PDB entry 4QIK | X-ray diffraction, 1.90 A resolution | chains A and C of the 3 polymer chains in the assembly

Chain A:
Name: Roquin-1
Organism: Homo sapiens
Notes: fragment: ROQ domain
UniProtKB: Q5TC82 (RC3H1_HUMAN); residue numbers follow UniProt; this construct covers 88-407
Amino-acid sequence (330 residues; each row starts with the number of its first residue):
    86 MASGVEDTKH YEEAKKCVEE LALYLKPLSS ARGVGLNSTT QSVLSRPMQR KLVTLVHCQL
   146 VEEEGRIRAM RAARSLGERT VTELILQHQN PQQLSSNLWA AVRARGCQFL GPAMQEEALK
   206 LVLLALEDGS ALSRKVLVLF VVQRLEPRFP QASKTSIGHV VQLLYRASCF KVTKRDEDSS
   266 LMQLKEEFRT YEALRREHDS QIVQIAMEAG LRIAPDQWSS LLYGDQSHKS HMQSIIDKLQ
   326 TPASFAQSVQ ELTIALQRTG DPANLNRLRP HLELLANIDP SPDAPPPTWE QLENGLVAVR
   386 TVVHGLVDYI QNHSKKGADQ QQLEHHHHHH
Not modelled in the structure: 86-88, 257-264, 399-415
Construct notes: expression tag (86-87, 408-415)
Modified / non-standard residues: Mse-86 (selenomethionine); Mse-133, Mse-155, Mse-199, Mse-267, Mse-292, Mse-317 (selenomethionine; parent Met)
What the authors report for this chain:
  - binding site for the 23-nt RNA strand (chain C): Gln-318, Ser-319, Asp-322, Lys-323
  - binding site for the 23-nt RNA strand: Arg-135, Lys-136, Arg-164
  - mutagenesis - K239E/T240A, Q247A/Y250A/R251E: abolished binding to the 23-nt RNA strand (chain C)

Chain C:
Molecule: 23-nt RNA strand
Sequence (23 nucleotides; numbered 1 to 23; the number before each row is that of its first residue):
     1 ACAUGUUUUC UGUGAAAACG GAG
Not modelled in the structure: 1-2, 13, 22-23

Interface between chain A and chain C:
Contacting residue pairs - 10 pairs, chain A then chain C:
  Ser-315(A) / U7(C)  hydrogen bond to the sugar
  Ser-315(A) / U8(C)  sugar contact
  Gln-318(A) / U7(C)  hydrogen bond to the sugar
  Gln-318(A) / U8(C)  hydrogen bond to the sugar
  Ser-319(A) / U8(C)  phosphate contact
  Ser-319(A) / U9(C)  hydrogen bond to the phosphate
  Asp-322(A) / U8(C)  hydrogen bond to the sugar
  Asp-322(A) / U9(C)  sugar contact
  Lys-323(A) / U9(C)  sugar contact
  Lys-323(A) / C10(C)  salt bridge to the phosphate

In short:
5 residues of chain A face 4 of chain C across their interface, with 5 hydrogen bonds and 1 salt bridge. Polar
pairs include Ser-315(A)/U7(C), Gln-318(A)/U7(C) and Gln-318(A)/U8(C). From the paper: a binding site for the
23-nt RNA strand (chain C) at Gln-318(A), Ser-319(A) and Asp-322(A) among others; K239E/T240A and
Q247A/Y250A/R251E of chain A abolish binding to the 23-nt RNA strand (chain C).
Here chain A is Roquin-1 (Homo sapiens) and chain C is a 23-nt RNA strand. Entry 4QIK (Crystal structure of
the ROQ domain of human Roquin in complex with the TNF23 RNA duplex) was determined by X-ray diffraction
together with 4QIL from the same study.
